7B1E - chain A; structure by X-ray diffraction, 1.62 A resolution.

== Chain A ==
Molecule: Beta-secretase 1
Organism: Homo sapiens
Notes: EC 3.4.23.46
UniProt: P56817 (BACE1_HUMAN); aligned to UniProt positions 48-399 over residues 35-386 (the alignment contains insertions or deletions, so no single offset holds)
Amino-acid sequence (402 residues; row label = number of the first residue in the row):
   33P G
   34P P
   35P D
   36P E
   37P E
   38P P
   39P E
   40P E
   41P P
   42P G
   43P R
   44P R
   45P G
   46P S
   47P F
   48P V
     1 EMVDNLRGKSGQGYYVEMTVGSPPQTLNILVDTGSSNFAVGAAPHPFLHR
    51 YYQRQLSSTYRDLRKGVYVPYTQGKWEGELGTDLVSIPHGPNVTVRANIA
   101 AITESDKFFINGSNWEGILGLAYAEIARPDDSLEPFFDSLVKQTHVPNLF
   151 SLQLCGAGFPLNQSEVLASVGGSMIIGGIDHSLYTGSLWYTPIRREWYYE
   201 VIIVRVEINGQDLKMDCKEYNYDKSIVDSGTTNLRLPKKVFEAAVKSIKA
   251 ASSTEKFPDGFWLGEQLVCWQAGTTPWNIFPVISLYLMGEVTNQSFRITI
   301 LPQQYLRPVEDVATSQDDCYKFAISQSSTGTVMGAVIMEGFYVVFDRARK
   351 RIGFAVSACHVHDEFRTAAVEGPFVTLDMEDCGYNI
Disordered / not traced: 33P, 34P, 35P, 36P, 37P, 38P, 39P, 40P, 41P, 42P, 43P, 44P, 45P, 158-168, 386
Disulfide bonds: Cys155-Cys359, Cys217-Cys382, Cys269-Cys319
Ligand contacts: SKW (N-[3-[(4S)-2-azanyl-4-methyl-5,6-dihydro-1,3-thiazin-4-yl]phenyl]-5-bromanyl-pyridine-2-carboxamide): Gly11, Gln12, Gly13, Tyr14, Leu30, Asp32, Gly34, Ser35, Tyr71, Phe108, Ile110, Trp115, Ile118, Asp228, Ser229, Gly230, Thr231, Thr232, Ala335

== Overview ==
Bound to chain A: compound SKW.
Chain A is Beta-secretase 1 (Homo sapiens); the structure, BACE1 IN COMPLEX WITH compound 3 (NB-641), was
determined by X-ray diffraction together with 7B1P and 7B1Q from the same study.
